PDB entry 2C9R | X-ray diffraction, 2.00 A resolution | chain A

[Chain A]
Name: Copper resistance protein C
Source organism: Pseudomonas syringae PV. tomato
Reference sequence: P12376 (COPC_PSESM); residues 1-102 here correspond to UniProt positions 25-126 (UniProt number = residue number + 24)
Chain sequence (102 residues; numbered 1 to 102; the number before each row is that of its first residue):
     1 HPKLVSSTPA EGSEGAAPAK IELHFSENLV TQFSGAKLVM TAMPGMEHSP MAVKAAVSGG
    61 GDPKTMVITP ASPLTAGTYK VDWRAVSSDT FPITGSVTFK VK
Unresolved in the structure: 45-49
Sequence notes: engineered mutation F91 (His115 in P12376)
Swiss-Prot annotation at these positions:
  - binding site (Cu(2+)): H1
  - binding site (Cu(+)): M40, M43, M46, H48, M51
Bound ions: Na+: T31, S34

[Summary]
The Na+ site is built by T31 and S34. From UniProt: Cu2+-binding residue H1 and 5 Cu+-binding residues.
Chain A is Copper resistance protein C (Pseudomonas syringae PV. tomato); the structure, apo-H91F CopC, was
determined by X-ray diffraction together with 2C9P from the same study.
